Entry 7D3C (X-ray diffraction, 2.20 A resolution); this record covers chains A and C of the 4 polymer chains in the assembly.

# Chain A
Name: 3C-like proteinase
Organism: Middle East respiratory syndrome-related coronavirus
Notes: EC 3.4.19.12, 3.4.22.69
UniProtKB: A0A0D3MU45 (A0A0D3MU45_MERS); residues 1-306 here correspond to UniProt positions 3158-3463 (UniProt number = residue number + 3157)
Sequence (306 residues; numbered 1 to 306; the number before each row is that of its first residue):
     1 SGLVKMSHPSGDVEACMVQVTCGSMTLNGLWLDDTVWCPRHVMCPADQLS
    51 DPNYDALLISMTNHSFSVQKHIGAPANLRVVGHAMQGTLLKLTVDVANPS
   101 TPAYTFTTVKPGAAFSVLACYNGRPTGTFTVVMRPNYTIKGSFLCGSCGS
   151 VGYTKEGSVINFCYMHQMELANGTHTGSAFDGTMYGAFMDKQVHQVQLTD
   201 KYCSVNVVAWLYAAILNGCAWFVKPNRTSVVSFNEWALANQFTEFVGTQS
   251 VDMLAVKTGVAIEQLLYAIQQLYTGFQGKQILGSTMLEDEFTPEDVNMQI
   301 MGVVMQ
Unresolved in the structure: 304-306
Construct notes: conflict Asp34 (Asn3191 in A0A0D3MU45)
What the authors report for this chain:
  - catalytic residues: His41, Cys148
  - binding site for N-[(5-methylisoxazol-3-yl)carbonyl]alanyl-L-valyl-N~1~-((1R, 2Z)-4-(benzyloxy)-4-oxo-1-{[(3R)-2-oxopyrrolidin-3-yl]methyl}but-2-enyl)-L-leucinamide (chain C): Cys148, His166, Glu169, His175

# Chain C
Name: N-[(5-methylisoxazol-3-yl)carbonyl]alanyl-L-valyl-N~1~-((1R, 2Z)-4-(benzyloxy)-4-oxo-1-{[(3R)-2-oxopyrrolidin-3-yl]methyl}but-2-enyl)-L-leucinamide
Sequence (6 residues; each row starts with the number of its first residue):
     1 XAVLXX
Modified / non-standard residues: 02J (5-methyl-1,2-oxazole-3-carboxylic acid) at position 1; PJE ((E,4S)-4-azanyl-5-[(3S)-2-oxidanylidenepyrrolidin-3-yl]pent-2-enoic acid) at position 5; 010 (phenylmethanol) at position 6

# Chain A / chain C interface
Pairs across the interface (33):
  Thr26(A) - 010_6(C)
  Leu27(A) - PJE_5(C)
  His41(A) - PJE_5(C)
  Leu49(A) - Leu4(C)  hydrophobic
  Phe143(A) - PJE_5(C)
  Leu144(A) - PJE_5(C)
  Cys145(A) - PJE_5(C)
  Cys145(A) - 010_6(C)
  Gly146(A) - PJE_5(C)  hydrogen bond (backbone-backbone)
  Gly146(A) - 010_6(C)  hydrogen bond (backbone-backbone)
  Ser147(A) - PJE_5(C)
  Cys148(A) - PJE_5(C)  hydrogen bond (backbone-backbone)
  His166(A) - PJE_5(C)
  Gln167(A) - PJE_5(C)  hydrogen bond (backbone-backbone)
  Met168(A) - Ala2(C)  hydrophobic
  Met168(A) - Val3(C)
  Met168(A) - Leu4(C)  hydrophobic
  Met168(A) - PJE_5(C)
  Glu169(A) - Ala2(C)
  Glu169(A) - Val3(C)  hydrogen bond (backbone-backbone)
  Glu169(A) - PJE_5(C)
  Leu170(A) - Ala2(C)  hydrophobic
  His175(A) - PJE_5(C)
  Asp190(A) - Leu4(C)
  Lys191(A) - Leu4(C)
  Gln192(A) - Ala2(C)
  Gln192(A) - Val3(C)
  Gln192(A) - Leu4(C)  hydrogen bond (side chain-backbone)
  Val193(A) - 02J_1(C)
  Val193(A) - Ala2(C)  hydrogen bond (backbone-backbone)
  His194(A) - 02J_1(C)
  His194(A) - Ala2(C)
  Gln195(A) - Ala2(C)
Other interface residues (no listed pair), chain A (24 interface residues in all): Met25, Tyr54

# Summary
24 residues of chain A face 6 of chain C across their interface; the contacts include 7 hydrogen bonds. Polar
contacts include Gln192(A)-Leu4(C), Gly146(A)-PJE_5(C) and Gly146(A)-010_6(C). From the paper: catalytic
residues His41(A) and Cys148(A); a binding site for
N-[(5-methylisoxazol-3-yl)carbonyl]alanyl-L-valyl-N~1~-((1R,
2Z)-4-(benzyloxy)-4-oxo-1-{[(3R)-2-oxopyrrolidin-3-yl]methyl}but-2-enyl)-L-leucinamide (chain C) at Cys148(A),
His166(A) and Glu169(A) among others.
Here chain A is 3C-like proteinase (Middle East respiratory syndrome-related coronavirus) and chain C is
N-[(5-methylisoxazol-3-yl)carbonyl]alanyl-L-valyl-N~1~-((1R,
2Z)-4-(benzyloxy)-4-oxo-1-{[(3R)-2-oxopyrrolidin-3-yl]methyl}but-2-enyl)-L-leucinamide. Entry 7D3C (The newly
emerged SARS-like coronavirus HCoV-EMC also has an "Achilles' heel": current effective inhibitor targeting a
...) was determined by X-ray diffraction.
